3COQ - chains D and A of the 4 polymer chains in the assembly; structure by X-ray diffraction, 2.40 A resolution.

== Chain D ==
Molecule: 20-nt DNA strand
Sequence (20 nucleotides; numbered 1 to 20; the number before each row is that of its first residue):
     1 ACCGGAGGACAGTCCTCCGG

== Chain A ==
Molecule: Regulatory protein GAL4
Source organism: Saccharomyces cerevisiae
Notes: fragment: DNA binding domain with complete dimerization domain
UniProt: P04386 (GAL4_YEAST); numbering as in UniProt (aligned over 8-96)
Chain sequence (89 residues; each row starts with the number of its first residue):
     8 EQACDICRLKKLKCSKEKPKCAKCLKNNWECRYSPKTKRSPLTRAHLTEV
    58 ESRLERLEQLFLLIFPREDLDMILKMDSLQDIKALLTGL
Metal / ion sites: Zn2+ site 1: Cys-11, Cys-14, Cys-28; Zn2+ site 2: Cys-11, Cys-28, Cys-31, Cys-38
Curated features (UniProtKB/Swiss-Prot):
  - DNA-binding region: Cys-11 to Cys-38 (Zn(2)-C6 fungal-type)
  - binding site (Zn(2+)): Cys-11, Cys-14, Cys-21, Cys-28, Cys-31, Cys-38
  - mutagenesis: Pro-26 (P26L: Loss of DNA-binding)
Reported in the primary citation:
  - self-association interface (contacts with another copy of this molecule); pairs are residue here / residue on that copy: Arg-63/Leu-81 (hydrogen bond), Arg-63/Met-83 (hydrogen bond), Leu-67/Ile-80 (hydrophobic contact), Leu-67/Ile-89 (hydrophobic contact), Leu-67/Leu-93 (hydrophobic contact), Ile-71/Leu-93 (hydrophobic contact), Phe-72/Ile-71 (hydrophobic contact), Leu-81/Arg-60 (hydrophobic contact), Leu-81/Leu-64 (hydrophobic contact), Leu-81/Leu-67 (hydrophobic contact), Ile-89/Leu-70 (hydrophobic contact), Leu-67, Phe-68, Ile-71, Phe-72, Leu-77, Ile-80, Leu-81, Ile-89, Leu-93
  - contacts within the chain: Phe-72/Leu-93 (hydrophobic contact)
  - mutagenesis - L67A/I71A (40.00 +/- 3.54 nM), L67A/I80A/L81A (2-fold), L67A/I89A (34.17 +/- 7.20 nM), L67A/L93A (44.38 +/- 3.20 nM): decreased binding to the 20-nt DNA strand (chain D)
  - mutagenesis - L67A/I71A, L67A/I80A/L81A, L67A/I89A, L67A/L93A: decreased stability

== Interface between chain D and chain A ==
Residue-residue contacts (10):
  DC2(D) / Lys-17(A)  salt bridge to the phosphate
  DC3(D) / Lys-17(A)  hydrogen bond to the base
  DC3(D) / Lys-18(A)  hydrogen bond to the base
  DG4(D) / Lys-18(A)  hydrogen bond to the base
  DG5(D) / Lys-18(A)  hydrogen bond to the base
  DG12(D) / Leu-49(A)  sugar contact
  DG12(D) / Thr-50(A)  phosphate contact
  DT13(D) / Thr-50(A)  phosphate contact
  DT13(D) / Arg-51(A)  hydrogen bond to the phosphate
  DC14(D) / Arg-51(A)  salt bridge to the phosphate
Other interface residues (no listed pair), chain A (7 interface residues in all): Leu-19, Ala-52

== Summary ==
Chain D and chain A each contribute 7 residues to their interface; the contacts include 5 hydrogen bonds and 2
salt bridges. Among the polar pairs are DC3(D)/Lys-17(A), DC3(D)/Lys-18(A) and DG4(D)/Lys-18(A). The paper
reports that L67A/I71A, L67A/I80A/L81A and L67A/I89A of chain A, among others, reduce binding to the 20-nt DNA
strand (chain D); a self-association interface involving Arg-63(A), Leu-67(A) and Phe-68(A) among others.
Chain D is a 20-nt DNA strand and chain A is Regulatory protein GAL4 (Saccharomyces cerevisiae); the
structure, Structural Basis for Dimerization in DNA Recognition by Gal4, was determined by X-ray diffraction.
